Entry 5ZJD (X-ray diffraction, 2.39 A resolution); this record covers chains A and D of the 4 polymer chains in the assembly.

# Chain A (and D)
Name: L-lactate dehydrogenase A chain
Source organism: Homo sapiens
Notes: EC 1.1.1.27; chain D of this document is another copy of the same molecule, construct and numbering; everything in this record applies to it too
UniProtKB: P00338 (LDHA_HUMAN); residues 1-331 here correspond to UniProt positions 2-332 (UniProt number = residue number + 1)
Sequence (337 residues; each row starts with the number of its first residue; numbers below 1 keep their minus sign (His-5 is residue -5)):
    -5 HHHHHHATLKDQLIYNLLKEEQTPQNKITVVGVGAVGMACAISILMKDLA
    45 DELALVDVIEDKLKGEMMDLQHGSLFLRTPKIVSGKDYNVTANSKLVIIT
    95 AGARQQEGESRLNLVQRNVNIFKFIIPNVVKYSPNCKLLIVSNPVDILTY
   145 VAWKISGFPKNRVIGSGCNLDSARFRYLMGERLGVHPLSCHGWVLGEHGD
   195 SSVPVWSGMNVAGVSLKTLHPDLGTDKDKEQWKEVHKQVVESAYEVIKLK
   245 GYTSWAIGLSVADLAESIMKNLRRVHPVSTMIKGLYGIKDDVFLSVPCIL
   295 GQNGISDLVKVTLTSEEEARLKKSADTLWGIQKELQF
Disordered / not traced: -5 to 0
Differences from the reference sequence: expression tag (-5 to 0)
Swiss-Prot annotation at these positions:
  - active site: His192 (Proton acceptor)
  - binding site (NAD(+)): Arg98, Asn137
  - binding site (substrate): Arg105, Asn137, Arg168, Thr247
  - modified residue: Ala1 (N-acetylalanine), Lys4 (N6-acetyllysine), Tyr9 (Phosphotyrosine), Lys13 (N6-acetyllysine), Thr17 (Phosphothreonine), Lys56 (N6-acetyllysine), Lys80 (N6-acetyllysine), Lys117 (N6-acetyllysine), Lys125 (N6-acetyllysine), Lys223 (N6-acetyllysine), Lys231 (N6-acetyllysine), Tyr238 (Phosphotyrosine), Lys242 (N6-acetyllysine), Thr308 (Phosphothreonine), Ser309 (Phosphoserine), Lys317 (N6-acetyllysine), Thr321 (Phosphothreonine)
  - cross-link: Lys56 (Glycyl lysine isopeptide (Lys-Gly) (interchain with G-Cter in SUMO2))
Residues lining bound ligands:
  - malonate ion (MLI): Gln99, Arg105, Asn137, Leu164, Arg168, His192, Ala237, Thr247
  - NADH (NAI; 1,4-dihydronicotinamide adenine dinucleotide): Gly26, Val27, Gly28, Ala29, Val30, Gly31, Asp51, Val52, Ile53, Lys56, Thr94, Ala95, Gly96, Ala97, Arg98, Gln99, Leu108, Asn112, Ile115, Ile119, Val135, Ser136, Asn137, Val139, Ser160, Leu164, His192, Tyr246, Thr247, Ile251
From the paper describing this entry:
  - binding site for NADH: Ala29, Val30, Asp51, Lys56, Ala97, Arg98, Asn112, Val135, Asn137, Ser160, His192
  - binding site for malonate ion: Asn137, His192
  - conformationally variable residues: Glu15 to Gln16

# Interface between chain A and chain D
Residue-residue contacts - 66 pairs, chain A then chain D:
  Asp5(A) with Lys304(D), hydrogen bond (backbone-side chain)
  Gln6(A) with Lys304(D)
  Leu7(A) with Leu302(D); Val303(D); Lys304(D), hydrogen bond (backbone-backbone)
  Ile8(A) with Asp301(D); Leu302(D)
  Tyr9(A) with Asp301(D); Leu302(D), hydrogen bond (backbone-backbone); Lys304(D)
  Asn10(A) with Ser300(D), hydrogen bond (side chain-backbone); Asp301(D), hydrogen bond
  Leu11(A) with Lys154(D); Ser300(D), hydrogen bond (backbone-backbone); Asp301(D); Leu302(D), hydrophobic
  Leu12(A) with Asn155(D); Asn297(D); Ser300(D), hydrogen bond (backbone-backbone)
  Glu15(A) with Gln296(D); Asn297(D), hydrogen bond (backbone-side chain)
  Gln16(A) with Gln296(D), hydrogen bond (backbone-side chain)
  Thr17(A) with Gln296(D)
  Gln19(A) with Lys89(D); Gln296(D)
  Asn20(A) with Asn20(D), hydrogen bond
  Asp42(A) with Lys264(D), hydrogen bond (backbone-side chain)
  Asp45(A) with Lys264(D)
  Arg72(A) with Glu260(D), salt bridge; Leu266(D)
  Pro74(A) with Lys264(D); Asn265(D)
  Lys89(A) with Gln19(D)
  Lys154(A) with Leu11(D)
  Asn155(A) with Leu12(D)
  Glu260(A) with Arg72(D), salt bridge
  Lys264(A) with Asp42(D), hydrogen bond (side chain-backbone); Arg72(D); Pro74(D)
  Asn265(A) with Pro74(D)
  Leu266(A) with Arg72(D); Pro74(D)
  Arg267(A) with Glu15(D), salt bridge
  Gln296(A) with Thr17(D), hydrogen bond (side chain-backbone); Gln19(D)
  Asn297(A) with Leu12(D); Glu14(D); Glu15(D)
  Ile299(A) with Leu11(D)
  Ser300(A) with Asn10(D); Leu11(D), hydrogen bond (backbone-backbone); Leu12(D), hydrogen bond (backbone-backbone); Glu15(D)
  Asp301(A) with Ile8(D); Tyr9(D); Asn10(D), hydrogen bond; Leu11(D)
  Leu302(A) with Leu7(D); Ile8(D); Tyr9(D), hydrogen bond (backbone-backbone); Leu11(D), hydrophobic
  Val303(A) with Leu7(D)
  Lys304(A) with Asp5(D), hydrogen bond (side chain-backbone); Gln6(D); Leu7(D), hydrogen bond (backbone-backbone); Tyr9(D)
Interface residues without a listed pair, chain A (34 interface residues in all): Ile293
Interface residues without a listed pair, chain D (35 interface residues in all): Gln16, Lys41, Asp45, Ile293, Ile299

# In short
Chain A and chain D form an interface of 34 and 35 residues respectively, with 19 hydrogen bonds and 3 salt
bridges. Among the polar pairs are Arg72(A)-Glu260(D), Arg267(A)-Glu15(D) and Asp5(A)-Lys304(D). The paper
reports a binding site for NADH at Ala29(A), Val30(A) and Asp51(A) among others; a binding site for malonate
ion at Asn137(A) and His192(A).
Chain A and chain D are both L-lactate dehydrogenase A chain (Homo sapiens); the structure, Lactate
dehydrogenase with NADH and MLA, was determined by X-ray diffraction together with 5ZJE and 5ZJF from the same
study.
